PDB entry 5Z23 | X-ray diffraction, 2.73 A resolution | chains D and I of the 10 polymer chains in the assembly

Chain D:
Protein: Histone H2B type 1-J
Source organism: Homo sapiens
UniProtKB: P06899 (H2B1J_HUMAN); residues 0-125 here correspond to UniProt positions 1-126 (UniProt number = residue number + 1)
Chain sequence (129 residues; numbered -3 to 125; the number before each row is that of its first residue; numbers below 1 keep their minus sign (Gly-3 is residue -3)):
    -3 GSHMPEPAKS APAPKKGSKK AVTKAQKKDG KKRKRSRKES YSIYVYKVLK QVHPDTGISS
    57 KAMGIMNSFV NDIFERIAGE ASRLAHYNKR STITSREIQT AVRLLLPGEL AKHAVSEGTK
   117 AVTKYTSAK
Not modelled in the structure: -3 to 31, 124-125
Modified residues: Mse0 (selenomethionine); Mse59 (selenomethionine; parent Met); Mse62 (selenomethionine; parent Met)
Differences from the reference sequence: expression tag (-3 to -1)
Swiss-Prot annotation at these positions:
  - modified residue: Pro1 (N-acetylproline), Glu2 (ADP-ribosyl glutamic acid), Lys5 (N6-(2-hydroxyisobutyryl)lysine), Ser6 (ADP-ribosylserine), Lys11 (N6-(beta-hydroxybutyryl)lysine), Lys12 (N6-(2-hydroxyisobutyryl)lysine), Ser14 (Phosphoserine), Lys15 (N6-acetyllysine), Lys16 (N6-(beta-hydroxybutyryl)lysine), Lys20 (N6-(2-hydroxyisobutyryl)lysine), Lys23 (N6-(2-hydroxyisobutyryl)lysine), Lys24 (N6-(2-hydroxyisobutyryl)lysine), Lys34 (N6-(2-hydroxyisobutyryl)lysine), Glu35 (PolyADP-ribosyl glutamic acid), Ser36 (Phosphoserine), Lys43 (N6-(2-hydroxyisobutyryl)lysine), Lys46 (N6-(2-hydroxyisobutyryl)lysine), Lys57 (N6,N6-dimethyllysine), Arg79 (Dimethylated arginine), Lys85 (N6,N6,N6-trimethyllysine) and 6 more in UniProt
  - glycosylation: Ser112 (O-linked (GlcNAc) serine)
  - cross-link (Glycyl lysine isopeptide (Lys-Gly)): Lys5 (interchain with G-Cter in SUMO2), Lys20 (interchain with G-Cter in SUMO2), Lys34 (interchain with G-Cter in ubiquitin), Lys120 (interchain with G-Cter in ubiquitin)

Chain I:
Molecule: 146-nt DNA strand
Source organism: Homo sapiens
Sequence (146 nucleotides; each row starts with the number of its first residue):
     1 ATCAATATCC ACCTGCAGAT TCTACCAAAA GTGTATTTGG AAACTGCTCC ATCAAAAGGC
    61 ATGTTCAGCT GAATTCAGCT GAACATGCCT TTTGATGGAG CAGTTTCCAA ATACACTTTT
   121 GGTAGAATCT GCAGGTGGAT ATTGAT

How chain D and chain I interact:
Pairs across the interface - 14 pairs, chain D then chain I:
  Ser32(D) with DG103(I), hydrogen bond to the phosphate
  Arg33(D) with DA27(I), phosphate contact; DA28(I), sugar contact
  Tyr42(D) with DT20(I), hydrogen bond to the phosphate
  Gly53(D) with DT20(I), phosphate contact
  Ile54(D) with DA19(I), phosphate contact; DT20(I), hydrogen bond to the phosphate
  Ser55(D) with DA19(I), phosphate contact
  Ser56(D) with DA19(I), hydrogen bond to the phosphate
  Arg86(D) with DG39(I), salt bridge to the phosphate; DG40(I), salt bridge to the phosphate
  Ser87(D) with DT38(I), phosphate contact; DG39(I), hydrogen bond to the phosphate
  Thr88(D) with DG39(I), hydrogen bond to the phosphate
Interface residues without a listed pair, chain D (11 interface residues in all): Lys85

Summary:
Chain D and chain I form an interface of 11 and 8 residues respectively; the contacts include 6 hydrogen bonds
and 2 salt bridges. Among the polar pairs are Ser32(D)-DG103(I), Tyr42(D)-DT20(I) and Ile54(D)-DT20(I).
Chain D is Histone H2B type 1-J and chain I is a 146-nt DNA strand, both from Homo sapiens; the structure,
Crystal structure of the nucleosome containing a chimeric histone H3/CENP-A CATD, was determined by X-ray
diffraction together with 5ZBX from the same study.
